1MXF - chains A and C of the 4 polymer chains in the assembly; structure by X-ray diffraction, 2.30 A resolution.

Chain A (and C):
Molecule: Pteridine reductase 2
Organism: Trypanosoma cruzi
Notes: fragment: pteridine reductase; chain C of this document is another copy of the same molecule, construct and numbering; everything in this record applies to it too
UniProt: Q8I814 (Q8I814_TRYCR); residues 1-276 here = UniProt positions 1-276
Chain sequence (276 residues; each row starts with the number of its first residue):
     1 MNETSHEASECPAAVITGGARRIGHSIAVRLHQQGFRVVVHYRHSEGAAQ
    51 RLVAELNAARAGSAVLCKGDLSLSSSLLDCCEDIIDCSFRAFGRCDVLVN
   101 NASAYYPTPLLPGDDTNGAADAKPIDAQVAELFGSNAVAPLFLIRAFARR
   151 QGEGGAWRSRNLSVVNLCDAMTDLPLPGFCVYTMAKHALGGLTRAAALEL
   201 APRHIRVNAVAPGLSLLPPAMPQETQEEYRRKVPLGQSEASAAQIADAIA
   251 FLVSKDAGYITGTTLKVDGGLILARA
Disordered / not traced: 1-10, 113-122, 152-160
Modified residues: Mse-171 (selenomethionine; parent Met); Mse-184 (selenomethionine; parent Met); Mse-221 (selenomethionine; parent Met)
Small-molecule neighbours:
  - methotrexate (MTX): Arg-22, Ser-103, Ala-104, Tyr-105, Pro-107, Asp-169, Leu-176, Phe-179, Tyr-182, Gly-213, Leu-214, Leu-216, Leu-217, Pro-218, Mse-221, Thr-225, Tyr-229
  - NADPH (NDP; NADPH dihydro-nicotinamide-adenine-dinucleotide phosphate): Gly-18, Arg-21, Arg-22, Ile-23, His-41, Tyr-42, Arg-43, His-44, Ser-45, Gly-69, Asp-70, Leu-71, Ser-72, Asn-101, Ala-102, Ser-103, Ala-104, Glu-131, Ser-135, Leu-167, Cys-168, Asp-169, Tyr-182, Lys-186, Pro-212, Gly-213, Leu-214, Ser-215, Leu-216

Chain A / chain C interface:
Pairs across the interface (50; chain A residue first):
  Arg-30(A) with Asp-256(C), salt bridge
  Arg-194(A) with Leu-273(C)
  Leu-198(A) with Pro-234(C), hydrophobic; Leu-273(C)
  Ala-201(A) with Pro-234(C); Leu-235(C)
  Leu-214(A) with Tyr-259(C), hydrogen bond (backbone-side chain)
  Val-233(A) with Tyr-259(C)
  Pro-234(A) with Leu-198(C), hydrophobic; Ala-201(C)
  Leu-235(A) with Ala-201(C); Arg-206(C); Gly-258(C)
  Ser-238(A) with Tyr-259(C), hydrogen bond (backbone-side chain)
  Glu-239(A) with Tyr-259(C)
  Ala-240(A) with Tyr-259(C), hydrogen bond (backbone-side chain)
  Gln-244(A) with Tyr-259(C)
  Asp-247(A) with Asp-256(C)
  Phe-251(A) with Phe-251(C), hydrophobic
  Asp-256(A) with Arg-30(C), salt bridge; Asp-247(C)
  Gly-258(A) with Leu-235(C)
  Tyr-259(A) with Leu-214(C); Val-233(C); Leu-235(C); Ser-238(C), hydrogen bond (side chain-backbone); Glu-239(C); Ala-240(C), hydrogen bond (side chain-backbone); Gln-244(C); Val-267(C); Asp-268(C); Gly-269(C), hydrogen bond (backbone-backbone)
  Ile-260(A) with Lys-266(C)
  Thr-261(A) with Gly-269(C); Gly-270(C)
  Gly-262(A) with Lys-266(C), hydrogen bond (backbone-side chain)
  Thr-263(A) with Lys-266(C)
  Lys-266(A) with Ile-260(C); Gly-262(C), hydrogen bond (side chain-backbone); Thr-263(C)
  Val-267(A) with Tyr-259(C); Ile-260(C), hydrophobic
  Asp-268(A) with Tyr-259(C); Thr-261(C)
  Gly-269(A) with Tyr-259(C), hydrogen bond (backbone-backbone); Thr-261(C)
  Gly-270(A) with Thr-261(C)
  Leu-273(A) with Arg-194(C); Ala-197(C), hydrophobic; Leu-198(C)
Other interface residues (no listed pair), chain A (33 interface residues in all): Ala-197, Pro-202, Arg-206, Ala-248, Leu-265, Ala-274
Other interface residues (no listed pair), chain C (33 interface residues in all): Pro-202, His-204, Ala-248, Leu-265

Overview:
The chain A/chain C interface involves 33 residues from each chain; the contacts include 9 hydrogen bonds and
2 salt bridges. Among the polar pairs are Arg-30(A)/Asp-256(C), Leu-214(A)/Tyr-259(C) and
Ser-238(A)/Tyr-259(C). Chain A binds NADPH and methotrexate.
Chain A and chain C are both Pteridine reductase 2 (Trypanosoma cruzi); the structure, Crystal Structure of
Inhibitor Complex of Putative Pteridine Reductase 2 (PTR2) from Trypanosoma cruzi, was determined by X-ray
diffraction together with 1MXH from the same study.
